8ZGH - chains W and X of the 8 polymer chains in the assembly; structure by electron microscopy, 3.93 A resolution.

# Chain W (and X)
Molecule: Procollagen galactosyltransferase 1
From: Homo sapiens
Notes: EC 2.4.1.50; chain X of this document is another copy of the same molecule, construct and numbering; everything in this record applies to it too
UniProtKB: Q8NBJ5 (GT251_HUMAN); residue numbers follow UniProt; this construct covers 30-622
Chain sequence (653 residues; row label = number of the first residue in the row; numbers below 1 keep their minus sign (Met-27 is residue -27)):
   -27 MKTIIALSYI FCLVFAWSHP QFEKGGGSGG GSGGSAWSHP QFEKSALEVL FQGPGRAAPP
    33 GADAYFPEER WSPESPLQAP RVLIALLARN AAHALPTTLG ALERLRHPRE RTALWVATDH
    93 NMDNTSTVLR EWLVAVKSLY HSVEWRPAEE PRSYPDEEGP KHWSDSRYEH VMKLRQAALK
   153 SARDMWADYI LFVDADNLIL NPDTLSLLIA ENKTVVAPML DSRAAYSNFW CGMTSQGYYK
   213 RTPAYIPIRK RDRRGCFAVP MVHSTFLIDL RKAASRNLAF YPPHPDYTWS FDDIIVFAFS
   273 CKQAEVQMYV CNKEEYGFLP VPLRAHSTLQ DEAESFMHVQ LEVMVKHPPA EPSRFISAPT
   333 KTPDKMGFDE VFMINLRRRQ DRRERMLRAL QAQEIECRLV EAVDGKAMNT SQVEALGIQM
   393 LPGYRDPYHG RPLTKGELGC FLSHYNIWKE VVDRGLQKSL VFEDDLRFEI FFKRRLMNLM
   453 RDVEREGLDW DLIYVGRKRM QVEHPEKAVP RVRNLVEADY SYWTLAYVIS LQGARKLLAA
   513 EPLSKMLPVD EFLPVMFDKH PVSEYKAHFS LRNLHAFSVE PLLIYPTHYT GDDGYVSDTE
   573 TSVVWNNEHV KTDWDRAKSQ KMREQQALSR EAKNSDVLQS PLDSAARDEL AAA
Disordered / not traced: -27 to 35, 623-625
Differences from the reference sequence: initiating methionine (-27); expression tag (-26 to 29, 623-625)
Swiss-Prot annotation at these positions:
  - motif: Arg619 to Leu622 (Endoplasmic reticulum retention motif)
  - glycosylation (N-linked (GlcNAc...) asparagine): Asn96, Asn184, Asn381
  - natural variant: Leu151 (L151R: In BSVD3), Ala154 (A154P: In BSVD3), Gly377 (G377R: In BSVD3)
  - mutagenesis: Asp166 (D166A: Loss of galactosyltransferase activity; when associated with A-168), Asp168 (D168A: Loss of galactosyltransferase activity; when associated with A-166), Pro292 (P292N: Small decrease of galactosyltransferase activity), Asp336 (D336S: Small decrease of galactosyltransferase activity), Asp461 (D461A: Loss of galactosyltransferase activity; when associated with A-463), Asp463 (D463A: Loss of galactosyltransferase activity; when associated with A-461), Asp585 (D585A: No effect on galactosyltransferase activity; when associated with A-587), Asp587 (D587A: No effect on galactosyltransferase activity; when associated with A-585)
Reported in the primary citation:
  - mutagenesis - Y126A, R139A, R147A, D166A, D168A: decreased catalytic activity
  - mutagenesis - R354A, E435A, D437A, T571A: abolished catalytic activity
  - catalytic residues: Asp522 (proposed by the authors, not directly observed)
  - disease-associated variants - L151R, A154P, G377R: decreased catalytic activity (proposed by the authors, not directly observed)

# How chain W and chain X interact
Residue-residue contacts - 13 pairs, chain W then chain X:
  Ser44(W) with Glu277(X)
  Ser47(W) with Ala246(X)
  Pro48(W) with Ala245(X), hydrogen bond (backbone-backbone)
  Gln50(W) with Arg243(X)
  Met157(W) with Met157(X)
  Arg243(W) with Leu49(X); Gln50(X), hydrogen bond (backbone-backbone)
  Lys244(W) with Pro48(X)
  Ala245(W) with Ser47(X); Pro48(X), hydrogen bond (backbone-backbone)
  Ala246(W) with Ser47(X)
  Glu277(W) with Ser44(X)
  Gln279(W) with Ser44(X)
Other interface residues (no listed pair), chain W (12 interface residues in all): Thr206
Other interface residues (no listed pair), chain X (12 interface residues in all): Ala36, Lys244

# Overview
The chain W/chain X interface involves 12 residues from each chain, with 3 hydrogen bonds. Backbone hydrogen
bonds pair Pro48(W)-Ala245(X) and Arg243(W)-Gln50(X). From UniProt: 8 mutagenesis sites on chain W. The paper
reports the catalytic residue Asp522(W); Y126A, R139A and R147A of chain W, among others, reduce catalytic
activity; 12 substitutions were tested in all.
Chain W and chain X are both Procollagen galactosyltransferase 1 (Homo sapiens); the structure, Human lysine
O-link glycosylation complex, LH3/ColGalT1 in its apo state, was determined by electron microscopy together
with 8ZGC, 8ZGE and 8ZGG from the same study.
